PDB entry 3TMB | X-ray diffraction, 1.70 A resolution | chain A

Chain A:
Name: Uncharacterized protein Bd1817
Source organism: Bdellovibrio bacteriovorus
Reference sequence: Q6MM30 (Q6MM30_BDEBA); residues 1-308 here = UniProt positions 1-308
Chain sequence (328 residues; row label = number of the first residue in the row; numbers below 1 keep their minus sign (Met-19 is residue -19)):
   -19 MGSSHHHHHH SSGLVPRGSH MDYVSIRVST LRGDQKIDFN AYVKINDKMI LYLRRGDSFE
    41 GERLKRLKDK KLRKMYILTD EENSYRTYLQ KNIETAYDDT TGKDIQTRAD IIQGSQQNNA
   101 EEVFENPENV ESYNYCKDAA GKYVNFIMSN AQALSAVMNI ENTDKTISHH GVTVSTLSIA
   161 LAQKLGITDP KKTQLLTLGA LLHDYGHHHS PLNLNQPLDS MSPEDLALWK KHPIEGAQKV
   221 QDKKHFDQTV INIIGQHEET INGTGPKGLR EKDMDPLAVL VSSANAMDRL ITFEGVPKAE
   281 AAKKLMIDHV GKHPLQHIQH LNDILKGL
Not modelled in the structure: -19 to 1
Construct notes: expression tag (-19 to 0)
Bound ions: Fe ion site 1: His150, His183, Asp184, Asn265 (together with phosphate ion); Fe ion site 2: Asp184, His212, His237, Glu238 (together with phosphate ion)

In short:
His150, His183, Asp184 and Asn265 form the Fe ion site 1. Asp184, His212, His237 and Glu238 coordinate Fe ion
site 2.
Chain A is Uncharacterized protein Bd1817 (Bdellovibrio bacteriovorus); the structure, Bd1817, a HDG"Y"P
protein from Bdellovibrio bacteriovorus, was determined by X-ray diffraction together with 3TM8, 3TMC and 3TMD
from the same study.
